1LBX - chains A and B; structure by X-ray diffraction, 2.40 A resolution.

# Chain A
Protein: fructose 1,6-bisphosphatase/inositol monophosphatase
Source organism: Archaeoglobus fulgidus
Notes: EC 3.1.3.11, 3.1.3.25
UniProt: O30298 (SUHB_ARCFU); residues 1-252 here = UniProt positions 1-252
Chain sequence (252 residues; each row starts with the number of its first residue):
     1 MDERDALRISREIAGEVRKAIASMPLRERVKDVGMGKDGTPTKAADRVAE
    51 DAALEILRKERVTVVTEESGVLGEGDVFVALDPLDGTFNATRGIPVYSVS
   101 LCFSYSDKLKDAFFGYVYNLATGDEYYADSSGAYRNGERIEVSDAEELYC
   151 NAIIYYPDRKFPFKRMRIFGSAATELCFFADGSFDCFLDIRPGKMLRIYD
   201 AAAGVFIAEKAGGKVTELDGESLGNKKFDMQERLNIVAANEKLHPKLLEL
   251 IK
Bound ions: Ca2+ site 1: Glu-67, Asp-82, Leu-84 (together with D-myo-inositol-1-phosphate); Ca2+ site 2: Asp-82, Asp-85, Asp-200 (together with D-myo-inositol-1-phosphate)
Residues lining bound ligands: D-myo-inositol-1-phosphate (IPD): Glu-67, Asp-82, Leu-84, Asp-85, Gly-86, Thr-87, Tyr-155, Gly-170, Ser-171, Ala-172, Ala-173, Glu-175, Arg-191, Met-195, Leu-196, Asp-200
UniProt features mapped onto this chain:
  - binding site (Mg(2+)): Asp-38, Thr-40, Glu-67, Asp-82, Leu-84, Asp-85, Asp-200
  - binding site (substrate): Asp-85 to Thr-87, Arg-167, Ala-172, Arg-191

# Chain B
Protein: fructose 1,6-bisphosphatase/inositol monophosphatase
Source organism: Archaeoglobus fulgidus
Notes: EC 3.1.3.11, 3.1.3.25
UniProt: O30298 (SUHB_ARCFU); residues 301-552 here correspond to UniProt positions 1-252 (UniProt number = residue number - 300)
Chain sequence (252 residues; row label = number of the first residue in the row):
   301 MDERDALRISREIAGEVRKAIASMPLRERVKDVGMGKDGTPTKAADRVAE
   351 DAALEILRKERVTVVTEESGVLGEGDVFVALDPLDGTFNATRGIPVYSVS
   401 LCFSYSDKLKDAFFGYVYNLATGDEYYADSSGAYRNGERIEVSDAEELYC
   451 NAIIYYPDRKFPFKRMRIFGSAATELCFFADGSFDCFLDIRPGKMLRIYD
   501 AAAGVFIAEKAGGKVTELDGESLGNKKFDMQERLNIVAANEKLHPKLLEL
   551 IK
Bound ions: Ca2+ site 1: Glu-367, Asp-382, Leu-384 (together with D-myo-inositol-1-phosphate); Ca2+ site 2: Glu-367, Asp-382, Asp-385, Asp-500 (together with D-myo-inositol-1-phosphate)
Residues lining bound ligands: D-myo-inositol-1-phosphate (IPD): Glu-367, Asp-382, Leu-384, Asp-385, Gly-386, Thr-387, Phe-388, Tyr-455, Gly-470, Ser-471, Ala-472, Ala-473, Glu-475, Asp-489, Arg-491, Met-495, Leu-496, Asp-500
UniProt features mapped onto this chain:
  - binding site (Mg(2+)): Asp-338, Thr-340, Glu-367, Asp-382, Leu-384, Asp-385, Asp-500
  - binding site (substrate): Asp-385 to Thr-387, Arg-467, Ala-472, Arg-491

# How chain A and chain B interact
Pairs across the interface (44; chain A residue first):
  Arg-27(A) / Glu-438(B)  salt bridge
  Phe-88(A) / Asn-451(B)
  Phe-88(A) / Arg-465(B)
  Phe-88(A) / Ser-483(B)
  Phe-88(A) / Phe-484(B)  hydrophobic
  Arg-92(A) / Gly-482(B)  hydrogen bond (side chain-backbone)
  Arg-92(A) / Ser-483(B)  hydrogen bond (side chain-backbone)
  Ile-94(A) / Phe-469(B)  hydrophobic
  Ile-94(A) / Ser-483(B)
  Ile-94(A) / Phe-484(B)  hydrophobic
  Pro-95(A) / Pro-395(B)
  Pro-95(A) / Thr-422(B)
  Thr-122(A) / Pro-395(B)
  Arg-135(A) / Arg-392(B)
  Arg-135(A) / Gly-393(B)
  Asn-151(A) / Phe-388(B)
  Tyr-155(A) / Arg-467(B)
  Tyr-156(A) / Met-466(B)  hydrophobic
  Tyr-156(A) / Arg-467(B)  hydrogen bond
  Pro-157(A) / Pro-457(B)
  Pro-157(A) / Arg-459(B)
  Asp-158(A) / Asp-458(B)
  Asp-158(A) / Arg-459(B)
  Arg-159(A) / Pro-457(B)
  Arg-159(A) / Asp-458(B)
  Arg-165(A) / Phe-388(B)
  Arg-165(A) / Tyr-456(B)
  Met-166(A) / Tyr-456(B)  hydrogen bond (backbone-side chain)
  Met-166(A) / Ile-468(B)
  Arg-167(A) / Tyr-455(B)
  Arg-167(A) / Tyr-456(B)  hydrogen bond
  Arg-167(A) / Ile-468(B)
  Arg-167(A) / Gly-470(B)
  Ile-168(A) / Met-466(B)
  Ile-168(A) / Arg-467(B)
  Ile-168(A) / Ile-468(B)  hydrogen bond (backbone-backbone)
  Phe-169(A) / Asn-389(B)
  Phe-169(A) / Ile-394(B)  hydrophobic
  Phe-169(A) / Phe-469(B)
  Gly-170(A) / Arg-467(B)
  Phe-178(A) / Ile-394(B)  hydrophobic
  Ser-183(A) / Phe-388(B)
  Ser-183(A) / Arg-392(B)  hydrogen bond (backbone-side chain)
  Phe-184(A) / Phe-388(B)  hydrophobic
Interface residues without a listed pair, chain A (25 interface residues in all): Gly-93, Lys-160, Gly-182
Interface residues without a listed pair, chain B (29 interface residues in all): Leu-326, Val-396, Arg-435, Lys-460, Lys-464, Phe-478

# In short
25 residues of chain A and 29 residues of chain B are in contact, with 7 hydrogen bonds and 1 salt bridge.
Among the polar pairs are Arg-27(A)/Glu-438(B), Arg-92(A)/Gly-482(B) and Arg-92(A)/Ser-483(B). Bound to chain
A: D-myo-inositol-1-phosphate. Bound to chain B: D-myo-inositol-1-phosphate.
Both chains are fructose 1,6-bisphosphatase/inositol monophosphatase (Archaeoglobus fulgidus). Entry 1LBX
(Crystal Structure of a ternary complex of dual activity FBPase/IMPase (AF2372) from Archaeoglobus fulgidus
with Calcium ...) was determined by X-ray diffraction (same publication as 1LBW, 1LBY and 1LBZ).
